6UIG - chains G and L of the 3 polymer chains in the assembly; structure by X-ray diffraction, 3.20 A resolution.

# Chain G
Name: Hemagglutinin
Organism: Influenza A virus
UniProt: A0A4Y5QYN9 (A0A4Y5QYN9_9INFA); residues 1-302 here correspond to UniProt positions 19-320 (UniProt number = residue number + 18)
Sequence (308 residues; each row starts with the number of its first residue):
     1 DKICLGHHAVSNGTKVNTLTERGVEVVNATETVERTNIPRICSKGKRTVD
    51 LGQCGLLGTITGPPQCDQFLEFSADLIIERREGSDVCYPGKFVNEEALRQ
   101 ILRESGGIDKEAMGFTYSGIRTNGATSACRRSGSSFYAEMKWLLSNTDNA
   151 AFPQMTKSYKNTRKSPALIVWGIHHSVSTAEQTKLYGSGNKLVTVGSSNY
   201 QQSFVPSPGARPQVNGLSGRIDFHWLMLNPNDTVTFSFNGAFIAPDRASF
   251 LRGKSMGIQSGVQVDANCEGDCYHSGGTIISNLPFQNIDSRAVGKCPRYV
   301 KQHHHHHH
Not modelled in the structure: 1-31, 301-308
Sequence notes: expression tag (303-308)
Disulfides: C54-C66, C87-C129, C272-C296
Glycans and other covalent adducts: N-acetylglucosamine (NAG) linked to N231

# Chain L
Name: H7.200 Fab light chain
Organism: Homo sapiens
Notes: antibody fragment or engineered binder
Sequence (214 residues; numbered 1 to 214; the number before each row is that of its first residue):
     1 DIVMTQSPSSLSASVGDRVTITCRASQSFSSHLNWYQQKPGRAPDLLIYA
    51 ASSLHSGVPSRFSGSGSGTDFTLTISSLQPEDFAVYYCQQSYSVPYTFGQ
   101 GTKLQIKRTVAAPSVFIFPPSDEQLKSGTASVVCLLNNFYPREAKVQWKV
   151 DNALQSGNSQESVTEQDSKDSTYSLSSTLTLSKADYEKHKVYACEVTHQG
   201 LSSPVTKSFNRGEC
Not modelled in the structure: 213-214
Disulfides: C23-C88, C134-C194

# Interface between chain G and chain L
Residue-residue contacts (8):
  N94(G) with S30(L), hydrogen bond
  Y200(G) with Y92(L); S93(L)
  Q201(G) with S93(L), hydrogen bond (backbone-side chain); V94(L), hydrogen bond (backbone-backbone)
  Q202(G) with S91(L); Y92(L), hydrogen bond (side chain-backbone); Y96(L), hydrogen bond
Interface residues without a listed pair, chain G (5 interface residues in all): N199
Interface residues without a listed pair, chain L (7 interface residues in all): Q27

# Overview
5 residues of chain G face 7 of chain L across their interface; the contacts include 5 hydrogen bonds. Among
the polar pairs are N94(G)-S30(L), Q201(G)-S93(L) and Q202(G)-Y92(L). N-acetylglucosamine is covalently linked
to N231(G).
Chain G is Hemagglutinin (Influenza A virus) and chain L is H7.200 Fab light chain (Homo sapiens); the
structure, Crystal structure of human monoclonal antibody H7.200 in complex with H7N9 hemagglutinin HA1, was
determined by X-ray diffraction.
